1X86 - chains A and B; structure by X-ray diffraction, 3.22 A resolution.

Chain A:
Name: Rho guanine nucleotide exchange factor 12
Source organism: Homo sapiens
Notes: fragment: DH/PH domains
Reference sequence: Q9NZN5 (ARHGC_HUMAN); residue numbers follow UniProt; this construct covers 764-1138
Sequence (385 residues; row label = number of the first residue in the row):
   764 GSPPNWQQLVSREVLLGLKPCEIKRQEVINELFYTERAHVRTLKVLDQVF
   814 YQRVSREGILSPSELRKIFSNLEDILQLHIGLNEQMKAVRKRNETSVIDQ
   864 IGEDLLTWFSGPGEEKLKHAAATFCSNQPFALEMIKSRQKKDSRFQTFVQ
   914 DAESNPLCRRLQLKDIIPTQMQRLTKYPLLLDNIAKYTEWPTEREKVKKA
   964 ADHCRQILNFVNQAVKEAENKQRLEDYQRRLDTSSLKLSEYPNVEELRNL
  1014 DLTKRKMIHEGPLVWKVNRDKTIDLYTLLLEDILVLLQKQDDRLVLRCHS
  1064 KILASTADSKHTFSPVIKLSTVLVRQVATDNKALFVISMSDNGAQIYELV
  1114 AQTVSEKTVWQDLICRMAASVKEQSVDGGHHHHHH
Unresolved in the structure: 764-765, 1064-1074, 1139-1148
Sequence notes: cloning artifact (764-765, 1139-1142); engineered mutation Phe973 (Tyr in Q9NZN5); expression tag (1143-1148)
UniProt features mapped onto this chain:
  - natural variant: Phe973 (Y973F: this construct carries the variant)

Chain B:
Name: Transforming protein RhoA
Source organism: Homo sapiens
Reference sequence: P61586 (RHOA_HUMAN); numbering as in UniProt (aligned over 1-193)
Sequence (196 residues; each row starts with the number of its first residue; numbers below 1 keep their minus sign (Gly-2 is residue -2)):
    -2 GEFMAAIRKKLVIVGDGACGKTCLLIVFSKDQFPEVYVPTVFENYVADIE
    48 VDGKQVELALWDTAGQEDYDRLRPLSYPDTDVILMCFSIDSPDSLENIPE
    98 KWTPEVKHFCPNVPIILVGNKKDLRNDEHTRRELAKMKQEPVKPEEGRDM
   148 ANRIGAFGYMECSAKTKDGVREVFEMATRAALQARRGKKKSGCLVL
Unresolved in the structure: -2 to 1, 182-193
Sequence notes: cloning artifact (-2 to 0)
UniProt features mapped onto this chain:
  - region: Ala61 to Asp78 (Switch II region)
  - motif: Tyr34 to Tyr42 (Effector region)
  - binding site (GTP): Gly12 to Thr19, Phe30 to Thr37, Asp59 to Gln63, Asn117 to Asp120, Ser160 to Lys162
  - site: Gly189, Cys190 (Microbial infection: Cleavage)
  - modified residue: Tyr34 (Microbial infection: O-AMP-tyrosine), Thr37 (Microbial infection: O-AMP-threonine), Asn41 (Microbial infection: ADP-ribosylasparagine), Gln63 (5-glutamyl serotonin), Ser188 (Phosphoserine), Cys190 (Cysteine methyl ester)
  - lipidation: Lys185 (Microbial infection: N6-stearoyl lysine), Lys186 (Microbial infection: N6-stearoyl lysine), Lys187 (Microbial infection: N6-stearoyl lysine), Cys190 (S-geranylgeranyl cysteine)
  - glycosylation: Tyr34 (Microbial infection: O-linked (GlcNAc) tyrosine), Thr37 (Microbial infection: O-alpha-linked (GlcNAc) threonine)
  - cross-link: Lys135 (Glycyl lysine isopeptide (Lys-Gly) (interchain with G-Cter in ubiquitin))
  - natural variant: Glu47 (E47K: In EDFAOB), Pro71 (P71S: In EDFAOB)
  - mutagenesis: Gly14 (G14V: Increased Rho protein signal transduction. Constitutively active), Thr19 (T19N: Decreased Rho protein signal transduction. Decreased substrate adhesion-dependent cell spreading. Decreased stress fibers assembly. Decreased cytoplasmic microtubule organization), Tyr34 (Y34A: Abolishes interaction with DGKQ; Y34F: Abolishes AMPylation by Haemophilus IbpA), Thr37 (T37A: Abolished monoglucosylation by C.difficile toxin TcdA. Abolished O-GlcNAcylation by C.novyi toxin TcdA), Gln63 (Q63L: Causes constitutive activation), Lys135 (K135R: Reduced FBXL19-mediated ubiquitination and subsequent degradation), Lys185 to Lys187 (In 3KR mutant; abolished stearoylation in response to S.flexneri infection), Leu193 (L193M: Converts geranyl-geranylation to farnesylation; does not prevent the cleavage by yopT)

How chain A and chain B interact:
Pairs across the interface (50):
  Asn768(A) with Val33(B)
  Glu790(A) with Tyr34(B)
  Val791(A) with Tyr34(B)
  Glu794(A) with Tyr34(B), hydrogen bond; Pro36(B); Thr37(B), hydrogen bond (side chain-backbone); Val38(B), hydrogen bond (side chain-backbone)
  Ala801(A) with Glu40(B)
  Cys888(A) with Leu72(B)
  Gln891(A) with Leu72(B)
  Lys899(A) with Asp76(B), salt bridge
  Arg923(A) with Arg5(B), hydrogen bond (backbone-side chain); Val43(B), hydrogen bond (side chain-backbone); Asp45(B), salt bridge; Glu54(B), salt bridge
  Leu924(A) with Asn41(B); Val43(B), hydrophobic
  Gln925(A) with Arg5(B)
  Lys927(A) with Asp76(B)
  Asp928(A) with Asn41(B), hydrogen bond (backbone-side chain); Trp58(B), hydrogen bond
  Pro931(A) with Trp58(B), hydrophobic
  Met934(A) with Gln63(B); Leu69(B), hydrophobic
  Gln935(A) with Asn41(B), hydrogen bond; Trp58(B)
  Thr938(A) with Ala61(B); Gly62(B), hydrogen bond (side chain-backbone)
  Lys939(A) with Val38(B); Phe39(B); Asp59(B), salt bridge; Ala61(B)
  Leu942(A) with Thr37(B)
  Leu943(A) with Thr37(B); Val38(B), hydrophobic
  Asn946(A) with Thr37(B), hydrogen bond
  Arg968(A) with Tyr66(B)
  Leu971(A) with Tyr66(B); Leu69(B), hydrophobic
  Asn972(A) with Tyr66(B)
  Asn975(A) with Tyr66(B); Asp67(B); Arg68(B), hydrogen bond (side chain-backbone); Leu69(B), hydrogen bond (side chain-backbone)
  Val978(A) with Arg68(B)
  Lys979(A) with Arg68(B)
  Glu982(A) with Arg68(B), salt bridge
  Asn983(A) with Arg68(B), hydrogen bond
  Arg986(A) with Arg68(B)
  Ser1118(A) with Glu97(B), hydrogen bond
Other interface residues (no listed pair), chain A (40 interface residues in all): Pro766, Gln770, Thr798, Pro892, Arg922, Thr932, Val974, Thr1116, Val1117
Other interface residues (no listed pair), chain B (28 interface residues in all): Lys7, Thr19, Lys27, Ser73

Overview:
40 residues of chain A and 28 residues of chain B are in contact; the contacts include 14 hydrogen bonds and 5
salt bridges. Polar pairs include Lys899(A)-Asp76(B), Arg923(A)-Asp45(B) and Arg923(A)-Glu54(B). From UniProt:
28 GTP-binding residues and 10 mutagenesis sites on chain B.
Here chain A is Rho guanine nucleotide exchange factor 12 and chain B is Transforming protein RhoA, both from
Homo sapiens. Entry 1X86 (Crystal Structure of the DH/PH domains of Leukemia-associated RhoGEF in complex with
RhoA) was determined by X-ray diffraction, deposited together with 1TXD.
